6TND - chain A; structure by X-ray diffraction, 2.58 A resolution.

== Chain A ==
Molecule: Dual specificity protein kinase TTK
Organism: Homo sapiens
Notes: EC 2.7.12.1
UniProt: P33981 (TTK_HUMAN); numbering as in UniProt (aligned over 515-806)
Chain sequence (294 residues; row label = number of the first residue in the row):
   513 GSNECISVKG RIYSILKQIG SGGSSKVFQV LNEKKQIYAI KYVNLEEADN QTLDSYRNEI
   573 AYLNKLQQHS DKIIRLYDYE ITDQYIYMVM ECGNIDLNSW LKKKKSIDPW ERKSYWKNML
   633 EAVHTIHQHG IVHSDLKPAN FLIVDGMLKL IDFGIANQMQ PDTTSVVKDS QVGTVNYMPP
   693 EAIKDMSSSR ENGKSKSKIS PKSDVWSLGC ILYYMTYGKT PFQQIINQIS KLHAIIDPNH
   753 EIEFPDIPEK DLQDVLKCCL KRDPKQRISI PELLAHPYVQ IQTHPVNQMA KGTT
Disordered / not traced: 513-515, 674-685, 699-710, 794-806
Sequence notes: expression tag (513-514)
Small-molecule neighbours: bay 1217389 (8RH): K529, I531, G532, S533, V539, Q541, A551, K553, E571, L575, I586, M600, M602, E603, C604, G605, N606, I607, D608, A651, N652, L654, I663, D664, M671, Q672, P673

== In short ==
Chain A binds bay 1217389.
Chain A is Dual specificity protein kinase TTK (Homo sapiens); the structure, X-ray structure of MPS1 in
complex with compound 79, was determined by X-ray diffraction together with 6TN9, 6TNB and 6TNC from the same
study.
